Entry 7AHI (electron microscopy, 3.30 A resolution); this record covers chains 1C and 1D of the 153 polymer chains in the assembly.

# Chain 1C (and 1D)
Molecule: Surface presentation of antigens protein SpaP
From: Salmonella enterica subsp. enterica serovar Typhimurium str. LT2
Notes: chain 1D of this document is another copy of the same molecule, construct and numbering; everything in this record applies to it too
UniProt: P40700 (SPAP_SALTY); numbering as in UniProt (aligned over 1-224)
Amino-acid sequence (224 residues; numbered 1 to 224; the number before each row is that of its first residue):
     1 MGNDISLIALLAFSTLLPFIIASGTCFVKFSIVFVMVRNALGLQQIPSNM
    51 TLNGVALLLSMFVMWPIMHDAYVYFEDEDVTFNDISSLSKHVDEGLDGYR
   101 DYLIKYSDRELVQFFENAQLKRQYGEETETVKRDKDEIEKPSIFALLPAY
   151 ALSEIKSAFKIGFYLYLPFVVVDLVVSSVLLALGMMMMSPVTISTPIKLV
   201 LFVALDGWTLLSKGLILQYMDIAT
Disordered / not traced: 224 (chain 1D: 221-224)
Small-molecule neighbours: 1,2-diacyl-glycerol-3-sn-phosphate (3PH): Ala-9, Ala-12, Phe-13, Leu-16

# How chain 1C and chain 1D interact
Contacting residue pairs (30):
  Phe-19(1C) / Met-50(1D)  hydrophobic
  Ala-22(1C) / Thr-51(1D)  hydrogen bond (backbone-side chain)
  Ile-32(1C) / Ile-46(1D)  hydrophobic
  Val-35(1C) / Ile-46(1D)  hydrophobic
  Met-36(1C) / Ile-46(1D)  hydrophobic
  Arg-38(1C) / Gln-45(1D)
  Asn-49(1C) / Gln-45(1D)  hydrogen bond
  Leu-111(1C) / Lys-213(1D)
  Phe-114(1C) / Lys-213(1D)
  Phe-114(1C) / Leu-217(1D)  hydrophobic
  Phe-115(1C) / Leu-59(1D)  hydrophobic
  Phe-115(1C) / Phe-62(1D)  hydrophobic
  Gln-119(1C) / Trp-65(1D)
  Gly-125(1C) / Met-220(1D)
  Phe-144(1C) / Phe-62(1D)
  Pro-148(1C) / Leu-58(1D)  hydrophobic
  Lys-156(1C) / Asp-206(1D)  salt bridge
  Phe-159(1C) / Val-203(1D)  hydrophobic
  Phe-159(1C) / Trp-208(1D)
  Phe-163(1C) / Pro-196(1D)
  Phe-163(1C) / Val-200(1D)  hydrophobic
  Val-170(1C) / Thr-192(1D)
  Leu-174(1C) / Met-185(1D)  hydrophobic
  Leu-174(1C) / Met-188(1D)  hydrophobic
  Leu-174(1C) / Ile-193(1D)  hydrophobic
  Ser-177(1C) / Met-185(1D)
  Ser-177(1C) / Met-188(1D)
  Leu-181(1C) / Met-185(1D)  hydrophobic
  Met-186(1C) / Met-187(1D)
  Met-187(1C) / Met-187(1D)
Interface residues without a listed pair, chain 1C (38 interface residues in all): Pro-18, Ala-118, Tyr-124, Glu-126, Leu-147, Ala-151, Leu-152, Ile-155, Lys-160, Tyr-166, Asp-173, Ser-178, Met-188, Ser-189, Pro-190
Interface residues without a listed pair, chain 1D (33 interface residues in all): Leu-41, Leu-43, Pro-47, Val-55, Pro-66, Gly-184, Thr-195, Leu-199, Phe-202, Thr-209, Ser-212, Ile-216

# Overview
The interface between chain 1C and chain 1D involves 38 residues on one side and 33 on the other; the contacts
include 2 hydrogen bonds and 1 salt bridge. Polar pairs include Lys-156(1C)/Asp-206(1D), Ala-22(1C)/Thr-51(1D)
and Asn-49(1C)/Gln-45(1D). Chain 1C binds 1,2-diacyl-glycerol-3-sn-phosphate.
Chain 1C and chain 1D are both Surface presentation of antigens protein SpaP (Salmonella enterica subsp.
enterica serovar Typhimurium str. LT2); the structure, Substrate-engaged type 3 secretion system needle
complex from Salmonella enterica typhimurium - SpaR state 2, was determined by electron microscopy, deposited
together with 7AGX and 7AH9.
